Entry 4EP0 (X-ray diffraction, 4.00 A resolution); this record covers chains A and F of the 6 polymer chains in the assembly.

# Chain A (and F)
Name: Major tail protein
Source organism: Streptococcus phage C1
Notes: chain F of this document is another copy of the same molecule, construct and numbering; everything in this record applies to it too
UniProtKB: Q7Y3F0 (Q7Y3F0_9CAUD); residue numbers follow UniProt; this construct covers 1-574
Sequence (583 residues; row label = number of the first residue in the row):
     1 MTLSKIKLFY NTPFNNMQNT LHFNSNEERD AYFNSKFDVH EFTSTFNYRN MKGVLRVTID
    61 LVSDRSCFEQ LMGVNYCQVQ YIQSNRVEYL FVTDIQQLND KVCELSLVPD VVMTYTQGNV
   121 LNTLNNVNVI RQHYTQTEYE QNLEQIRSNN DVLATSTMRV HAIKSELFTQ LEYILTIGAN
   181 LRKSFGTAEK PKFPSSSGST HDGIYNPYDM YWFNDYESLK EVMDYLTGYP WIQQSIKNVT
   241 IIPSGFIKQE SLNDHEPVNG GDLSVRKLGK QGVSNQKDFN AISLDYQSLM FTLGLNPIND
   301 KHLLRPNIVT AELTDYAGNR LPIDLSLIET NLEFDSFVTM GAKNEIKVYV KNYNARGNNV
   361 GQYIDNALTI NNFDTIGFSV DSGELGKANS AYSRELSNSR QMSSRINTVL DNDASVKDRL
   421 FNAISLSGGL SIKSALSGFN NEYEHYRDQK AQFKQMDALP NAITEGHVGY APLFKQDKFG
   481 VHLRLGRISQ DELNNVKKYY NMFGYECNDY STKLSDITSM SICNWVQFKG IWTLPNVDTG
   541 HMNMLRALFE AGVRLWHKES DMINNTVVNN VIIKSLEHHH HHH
Unresolved in the structure: 1-2, 50-52, 382-461, 574-583
Differences from the reference sequence: expression tag (575-583)

# How chain A and chain F interact
Contacting residue pairs (121; chain A residue first):
  Asn11(A) with Leu534(F); Pro535(F); Asn536(F), hydrogen bond (side chain-backbone)
  Thr12(A) with Thr533(F), hydrogen bond (backbone-side chain)
  Asn15(A) with Ile531(F); Trp532(F); Thr533(F), hydrogen bond; Arg546(F), hydrogen bond
  Asn16(A) with Ile531(F)
  Arg65(A) with Gln83(F)
  Ser66(A) with Gln83(F), hydrogen bond
  Phe68(A) with Gln83(F)
  Glu69(A) with Asp538(F)
  Gln70(A) with Tyr81(F); Ser84(F), hydrogen bond; Arg86(F), hydrogen bond
  Met72(A) with Arg86(F); Tyr115(F); Asn536(F); Val537(F)
  Gly73(A) with Asn536(F); Val537(F)
  Val74(A) with Thr539(F)
  Asn75(A) with Thr533(F); Thr539(F)
  Val92(A) with Thr539(F), hydrogen bond (backbone-side chain)
  Thr93(A) with Thr539(F); Gly540(F)
  Asp94(A) with Asp538(F); Thr539(F); Gly540(F)
  Ile95(A) with Asp538(F); Thr539(F)
  Asp100(A) with Leu3(F)
  Ala154(A) with Asn508(F)
  Ser156(A) with Ser148(F), hydrogen bond (backbone-side chain); Asn149(F), hydrogen bond (side chain-backbone)
  Thr157(A) with Glu144(F), hydrogen bond; Gln145(F); Arg356(F)
  Met158(A) with Asn354(F)
  Arg159(A) with Glu144(F); Ser148(F), hydrogen bond; Ser326(F), hydrogen bond (side chain-backbone); Leu327(F); Asn354(F); Arg356(F)
  Val160(A) with Asn354(F), hydrogen bond (backbone-backbone); Ala355(F); Arg356(F), hydrogen bond (backbone-backbone); Asn359(F), hydrogen bond (backbone-side chain); Gln362(F)
  His161(A) with Arg356(F); Asn359(F)
  Ala162(A) with Asn359(F)
  Ile163(A) with Val360(F); Gly361(F)
  Thr314(A) with Asp365(F), hydrogen bond
  Tyr316(A) with Gln362(F); Tyr363(F); Ile364(F); Asp365(F)
  Gly318(A) with Asp365(F)
  Arg320(A) with Asp365(F), salt bridge
  Ile376(A) with Tyr205(F), hydrophobic
  Gly377(A) with Tyr205(F); Pro207(F)
  Phe378(A) with Pro207(F)
  Ser379(A) with Ser196(F); Pro207(F)
  Ile463(A) with Tyr208(F), hydrophobic
  Glu465(A) with Tyr208(F); Lys237(F), salt bridge
  Val468(A) with Ile204(F), hydrophobic; Lys343(F)
  Ala471(A) with Gly203(F); Ile204(F), hydrophobic
  Pro472(A) with Asp202(F); Phe337(F); Thr339(F)
  Leu473(A) with Phe337(F), hydrophobic; Ile364(F), hydrophobic
  Lys475(A) with Gly203(F); Gln271(F)
  Gln476(A) with Gln276(F); Phe337(F)
  Lys478(A) with Tyr363(F)
  Arg484(A) with Gly361(F); Gln362(F); Asp365(F), salt bridge
  Arg487(A) with Arg356(F), hydrogen bond (backbone-side chain)
  Ile488(A) with Arg356(F), hydrogen bond (backbone-side chain)
  Ser489(A) with Gln141(F); Glu144(F); Arg356(F)
  Asp491(A) with Asn142(F), hydrogen bond; Asp509(F)
  Glu492(A) with Gln145(F), hydrogen bond
  Asn495(A) with Asn508(F); Asp509(F)
  Lys498(A) with Asp509(F), salt bridge; Tyr510(F); Ser511(F), hydrogen bond (side chain-backbone); Thr512(F), hydrogen bond
  Tyr499(A) with Tyr510(F), hydrophobic
  Met502(A) with Tyr510(F), hydrophobic; Ser511(F)
  Phe503(A) with Tyr510(F), hydrophobic; Lys529(F)
  Trp556(A) with Asn126(F)
  Asp561(A) with Asn126(F)
  Met562(A) with Asn126(F)
  Ile563(A) with Asn125(F)
  Asn564(A) with Asn125(F); Asn126(F)
  Asn565(A) with Asn125(F); Asn126(F), hydrogen bond (side chain-backbone); Thr512(F); Lys513(F), hydrogen bond (side chain-backbone)
  Val567(A) with Asn126(F); Ser511(F)
Also at the interface, not in a pair above, chain A (72 interface residues in all): Pro13, Met17, Asn19, Gln96, Leu153, Tyr216, Ala317, Asp381, Thr566, Val568
Also at the interface, not in a pair above, chain F (63 interface residues in all): Tyr48, Arg49, Ser195, Val273, Cys507, Asn543

# Overview
Chain A and chain F form an interface of 72 and 63 residues respectively; the contacts include 25 hydrogen
bonds and 4 salt bridges. Polar pairs include Arg320(A)-Asp365(F), Glu465(A)-Lys237(F) and
Arg484(A)-Asp365(F).
Chain A and chain F are both Major tail protein (Streptococcus phage C1); the structure, Structure of the
bacteriophage C1 tail knob protein, gp12, was determined by X-ray diffraction, deposited together with 4EO2.
